8F4S - chains A and B; structure by X-ray diffraction, 2.15 A resolution.

# Chain A
Molecule: 2'-O-methyltransferase
Organism: Severe acute respiratory syndrome coronavirus 2
Notes: EC 2.1.1.-
UniProtKB: P0DTD1 (R1AB_SARS2); numbering as in UniProt (aligned over 6799-7096)
Sequence (301 residues; each row starts with the number of its first residue):
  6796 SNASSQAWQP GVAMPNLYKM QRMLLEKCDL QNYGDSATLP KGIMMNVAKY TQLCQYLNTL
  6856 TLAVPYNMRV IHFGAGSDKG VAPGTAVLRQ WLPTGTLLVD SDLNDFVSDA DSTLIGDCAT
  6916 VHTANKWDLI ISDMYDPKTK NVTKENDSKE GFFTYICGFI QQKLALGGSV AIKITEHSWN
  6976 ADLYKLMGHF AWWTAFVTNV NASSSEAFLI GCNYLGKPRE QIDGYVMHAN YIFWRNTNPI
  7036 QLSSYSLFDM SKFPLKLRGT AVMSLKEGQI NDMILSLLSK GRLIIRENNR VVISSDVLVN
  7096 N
Not modelled in the structure: 6796-6798
Construct notes: expression tag (6796-6798)
Ion coordination: Na+: R6884, Q6885, L6887
Small-molecule neighbours: XDU (4-[(E)-2-(2,4-dichlorophenyl)ethenyl]-6-(trifluoromethyl)pyrimidin-2-ol): I6866, F6868, S6896, L6909, D6912, C6913, V6916, H6917, T6918, W6922, S6927, M6929, F6947, Y6950, I6951, F6954, K6958, I7088
Swiss-Prot annotation at these positions:
  - active site: K6844, D6928, K6968, E7001
  - mutagenesis: D6928 (D6928A: Complete loss of virus replication in human respiratory cells), K6968 (K6968A: Complete loss of virus replication in human respiratory cells)

# Chain B
Molecule: Non-structural protein 10
Organism: Severe acute respiratory syndrome coronavirus 2
UniProtKB: P0DTD1 (R1AB_SARS2); residues 4254-4392 here = UniProt positions 4254-4392
Sequence (142 residues; numbered 4251 to 4392; the number before each row is that of its first residue):
  4251 SNAAGNATEV PANSTVLSFC AFAVDAAKAY KDYLASGGQP ITNCVKMLCT HTGTGQAITV
  4311 TPEANMDQES FGGASCCLYC RCHIDHPNPK GFCDLKGKYV QIPTTCANDP VGFTLKNTVC
  4371 TVCGMWKGYG CSCDQLREPM LQ
Not modelled in the structure: 4251-4275, 4385-4392
Construct notes: expression tag (4251-4253)
Ion coordination: Zn2+ site 1: C4327, C4330, H4336, C4343; Zn2+ site 2: C4370, C4373, C4381, C4383
Swiss-Prot annotation at these positions:
  - binding site (Zn(2+)): C4327, C4330, H4336, C4343, C4370, C4373, C4381, C4383
  - site: Q4392 (Cleavage)

# Chain A / chain B interface
Contacting residue pairs (43; chain A residue first):
  K6836(A) - K4296(B)  hydrogen bond (backbone-side chain)
  G6837(A) - K4296(B)
  I6838(A) - K4296(B)
  I6838(A) - M4297(B)
  I6838(A) - L4298(B)  hydrophobic
  M6839(A) - N4293(B)
  M6839(A) - C4294(B)
  M6839(A) - V4295(B)  hydrophobic
  V6842(A) - V4295(B)  hydrophobic
  V6842(A) - K4296(B)
  T6846(A) - L4298(B)
  K6874(A) - N4293(B)
  V6876(A) - N4293(B)
  V6876(A) - V4295(B)  hydrophobic
  P6878(A) - V4295(B)  hydrophobic
  A6881(A) - V4295(B)  hydrophobic
  A6881(A) - M4297(B)
  A6881(A) - Y4349(B)  hydrogen bond (backbone-side chain)
  V6882(A) - M4297(B)  hydrophobic
  R6884(A) - G4347(B)
  R6884(A) - Y4349(B)
  Q6885(A) - M4297(B)
  Q6885(A) - L4298(B)  hydrogen bond (side chain-backbone)
  Q6885(A) - T4311(B)
  Q6885(A) - P4312(B)
  Q6885(A) - Y4349(B)  hydrogen bond (backbone-side chain)
  T6889(A) - V4310(B)
  V6902(A) - A4324(B)
  V6902(A) - C4330(B)
  V6902(A) - H4333(B)
  S6903(A) - A4324(B)
  S6903(A) - K4346(B)  hydrogen bond (backbone-side chain)
  D6904(A) - G4322(B)
  D6904(A) - G4323(B)
  D6904(A) - A4324(B)  hydrogen bond (side chain-backbone)
  D6904(A) - K4346(B)
  D6904(A) - G4347(B)  hydrogen bond (side chain-backbone)
  D6904(A) - K4348(B)
  A6905(A) - K4346(B)
  L7042(A) - L4298(B)  hydrophobic
  M7045(A) - L4298(B)
  M7045(A) - T4300(B)
  S7046(A) - T4300(B)
Other interface residues (no listed pair), chain A (23 interface residues in all): P6835, A6843
Other interface residues (no listed pair), chain B (23 interface residues in all): C4299, S4325, R4331, L4345

# In short
Chain A and chain B each contribute 23 residues to their interface; the contacts include 7 hydrogen bonds.
Polar pairs include K6836(A)-K4296(B), A6881(A)-Y4349(B) and Q6885(A)-L4298(B). Bound to chain A: compound
XDU.
Here chain A is 2'-O-methyltransferase and chain B is Non-structural protein 10, both from Severe acute
respiratory syndrome coronavirus 2. Entry 8F4S (Crystal Structure of the SARS-CoV-2 2'-O-Methyltransferase
with Compound 5a bound to the Cryptic Pocket of nsp16) was determined by X-ray diffraction (same publication
as 8F4Y).
